7L1Q - chains A and G of the 7 polymer chains in the assembly; structure by electron microscopy, 3.40 A resolution.

[Chain A]
Protein: ATP synthase subunit alpha
Source organism: Bacillus sp. (strain PS3)
Notes: EC 7.1.2.2
UniProt: A0A0M3VGF9 (A0A0M3VGF9_BACP3); residue numbers follow UniProt; this construct covers 2-502
Amino-acid sequence (510 residues; each row starts with the number of its first residue; numbers below 1 keep their minus sign (Met-7 is residue -7)):
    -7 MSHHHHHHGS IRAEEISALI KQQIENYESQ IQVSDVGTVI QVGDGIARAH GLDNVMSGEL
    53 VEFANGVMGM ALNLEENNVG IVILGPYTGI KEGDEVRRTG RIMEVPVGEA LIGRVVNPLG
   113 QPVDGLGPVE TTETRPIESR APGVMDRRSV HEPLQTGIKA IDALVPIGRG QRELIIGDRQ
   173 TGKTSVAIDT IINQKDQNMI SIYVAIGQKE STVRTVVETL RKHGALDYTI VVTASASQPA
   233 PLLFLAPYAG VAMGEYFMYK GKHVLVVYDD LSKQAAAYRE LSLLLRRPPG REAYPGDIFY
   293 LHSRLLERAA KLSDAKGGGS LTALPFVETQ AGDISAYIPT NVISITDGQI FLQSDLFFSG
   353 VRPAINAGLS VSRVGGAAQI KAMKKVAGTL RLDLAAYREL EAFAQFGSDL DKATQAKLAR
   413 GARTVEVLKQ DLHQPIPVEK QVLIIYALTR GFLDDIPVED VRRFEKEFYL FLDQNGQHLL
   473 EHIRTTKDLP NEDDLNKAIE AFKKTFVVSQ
Not modelled in the structure: -7 to 25, 500-502
Sequence notes: expression tag (-7 to 1); conflict Ser193 (Cys in A0A0M3VGF9), Phe463 (Trp in A0A0M3VGF9)
Bound ions: Mg2+: Thr176 (together with ATP)
Ligand contacts: ATP: Arg171, Gln172, Thr173, Gly174, Lys175, Thr176, Ser177, Phe349, Arg354, Pro355, Gln422, Asp423, Leu424

[Chain G]
Protein: ATP synthase gamma chain
Source organism: Bacillus sp. (strain PS3)
UniProt: A0A0M4TPJ7 (A0A0M4TPJ7_BACP3); residues 4-288 here correspond to UniProt positions 1-285 (UniProt number = residue number - 3)
Amino-acid sequence (285 residues; row label = number of the first residue in the row):
     4 MASLRDIKTR INATKKTSQI TKAMEMVSTS KLNRAEQNAK SFVPYMEKIQ EVVANVALGA
    64 GGASHPMLVS RPVKKTGYLV ITSDRGLAGA YNSNVLRLVY QTIQKRHACP DEYAIIVIGR
   124 VGLSFFRKRN MPVILDITRL PDQPSFADIK EIARKTVGLF ADGTFDELYM YYNHYVSAIQ
   184 QEVTERKLLP LTDLAENKQR TVYEFEPSQE ECLDVLLPQY AESLIYGALL DAKASEHAAR
   244 MTAMKNATDN ANELIRTLTL SYNRARQAAI TQEITEIVAG ANALQ
Not modelled in the structure: 4-5, 288
Sequence notes: conflict Cys112 (Ser109 in A0A0M4TPJ7), Cys215 (Ile212 in A0A0M4TPJ7)

[Chain A / chain G interface]
Pairs across the interface (7; chain A residue first):
  Gly282(A) - Ile277(G)
  Glu284(A) - Ile277(G)
  Ala285(A) - Ile277(G)
  Gln397(A) - Met29(G)
  Phe398(A) - Met29(G)
  Phe398(A) - Thr32(G)
  Ser400(A) - Asn36(G)
Interface residues without a listed pair, chain A (9 interface residues in all): Pro281, Ala394, Asp401
Interface residues without a listed pair, chain G (9 interface residues in all): Lys25, Ser33, Gln270, Ile273, Ile280

[Summary]
Chain A and chain G each contribute 9 residues to their interface. Ligands of chain A: ATP.
Chain A is ATP synthase subunit alpha and chain G is ATP synthase gamma chain, both from Bacillus sp. (strain
PS3); the structure, PS3 F1-ATPase Binding/TS Dwell, was determined by electron microscopy, deposited together
with 7L1R and 7L1S.
